Entry 6RO4 (electron microscopy, 3.50 A resolution); this record covers chains A and G of the 9 polymer chains in the assembly.

Chain A:
Protein: General transcription and DNA repair factor IIH helicase subunit XPB
Source organism: Homo sapiens
Notes: EC 3.6.4.12
UniProt: P19447 (ERCC3_HUMAN); residues 1-782 here = UniProt positions 1-782
Sequence (782 residues; row label = number of the first residue in the row):
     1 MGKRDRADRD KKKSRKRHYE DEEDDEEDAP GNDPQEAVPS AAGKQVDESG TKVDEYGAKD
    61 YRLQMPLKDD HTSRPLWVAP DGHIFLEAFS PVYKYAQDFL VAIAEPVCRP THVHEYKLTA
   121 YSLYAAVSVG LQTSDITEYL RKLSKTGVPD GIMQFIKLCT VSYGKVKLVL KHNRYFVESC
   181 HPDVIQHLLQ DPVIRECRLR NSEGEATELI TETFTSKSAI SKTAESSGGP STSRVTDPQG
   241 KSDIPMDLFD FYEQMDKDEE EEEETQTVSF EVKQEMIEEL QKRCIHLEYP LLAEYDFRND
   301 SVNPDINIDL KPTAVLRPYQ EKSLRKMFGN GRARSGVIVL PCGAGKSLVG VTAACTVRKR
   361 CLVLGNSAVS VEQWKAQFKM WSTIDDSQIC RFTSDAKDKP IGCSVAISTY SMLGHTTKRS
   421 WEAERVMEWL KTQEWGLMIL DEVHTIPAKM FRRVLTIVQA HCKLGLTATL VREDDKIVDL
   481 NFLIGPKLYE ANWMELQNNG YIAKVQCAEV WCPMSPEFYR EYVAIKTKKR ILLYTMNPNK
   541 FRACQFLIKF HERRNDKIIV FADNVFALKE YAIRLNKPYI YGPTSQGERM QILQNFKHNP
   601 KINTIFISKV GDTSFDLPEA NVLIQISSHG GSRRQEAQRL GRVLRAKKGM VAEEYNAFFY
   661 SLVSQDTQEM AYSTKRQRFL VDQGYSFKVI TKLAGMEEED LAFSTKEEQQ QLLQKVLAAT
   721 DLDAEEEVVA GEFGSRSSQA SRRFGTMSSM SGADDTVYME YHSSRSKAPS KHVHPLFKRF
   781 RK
Disordered / not traced: 1-70, 200-265, 646-654, 721-782
Swiss-Prot annotation at these positions:
  - motif: Arg-6 to His-18 (Nuclear localization signal), Asp-441 to His-444 (DEVH box)
  - binding site (ATP): Leu-340 to Ser-347, Arg-642, Arg-645
  - modified residue (Phosphoserine): Ser-686, Ser-751

Chain G:
Protein: DNA repair protein complementing XP-A cells
Source organism: Homo sapiens
UniProt: P23025 (XPA_HUMAN); residues 1-273 here = UniProt positions 1-273
Sequence (273 residues; numbered 1 to 273; the number before each row is that of its first residue):
     1 MAAADGALPE AAALEQPAEL PASVRASIER KRQRALMLRQ ARLAARPYSA TAAAATGGMA
    61 NVKAAPKIID TGGGFILEEE EEEEQKIGKV VHQPGPVMEF DYVICEECGK EFMDSYLMNH
   121 FDLPTCDNCR DADDKHKLIT KTEAKQEYLL KDCDLEKREP PLKFIVKKNP HHSQWGDMKL
   181 YLKLQIVKRS LEVWGSQEAL EEAKEVRQEN REKMKQKKFD KKVKELRRAV RSSVWKRETI
   241 VHQHEYGPEE NLEDDMYRKT CTMCGHELTY EKM
Disordered / not traced: 1-103, 238-273
Bound ions: Zn2+: Cys-105, Cys-108, Cys-126, Cys-129
Swiss-Prot annotation at these positions:
  - zinc finger: Cys-105 to Cys-129
  - motif: Ala-26 to Pro-47 (Nuclear localization signal)
  - binding site (Zn(2+)): Cys-105, Cys-108, Cys-126, Cys-129
  - modified residue: Ala-2 (N-acetylalanine), Ser-196 (Phosphoserine)
  - cross-link (Glycyl lysine isopeptide (Lys-Gly)): Lys-63 (interchain with G-Cter in SUMO2), Lys-86 (interchain with G-Cter in SUMO2), Lys-145 (interchain with G-Cter in SUMO2)
Reported in the primary citation:
  - binding site for DNA2: Trp-175

Interface between chain A and chain G:
Residue-residue contacts (10; chain A residue first):
  Trp-421(A) / Cys-153(G)  hydrophobic
  Trp-421(A) / Lys-157(G)
  Trp-421(A) / Arg-158(G)
  Glu-422(A) / Cys-153(G)
  Arg-425(A) / Glu-159(G)
  Gln-714(A) / Lys-236(G)
  Gln-714(A) / Arg-237(G)  hydrogen bond (side chain-backbone)
  Ala-718(A) / Ser-232(G)
  Ala-718(A) / Lys-236(G)
  Thr-720(A) / Trp-235(G)

In short:
6 residues of chain A face 8 of chain G across their interface; the contacts include 1 hydrogen bond. Its one
hydrogen-bonded contact is Gln-714(A)/Arg-237(G). UniProt lists 10 ATP-binding residues on chain A; 4
Zn2+-binding residues on chain G. From the paper: a binding site for DNA2 at Trp-175(G).
Here chain A is General transcription and DNA repair factor IIH helicase subunit XPB and chain G is DNA repair
protein complementing XP-A cells, both from Homo sapiens. Entry 6RO4 (Structure of the core TFIIH-XPA-DNA
complex) was determined by electron microscopy.
